PDB entry 1SNQ | X-ray diffraction, 1.70 A resolution | chain A

[Chain A]
Molecule: Staphylococcal nuclease
Source organism: Staphylococcus aureus
Notes: EC 3.1.31.1
Reference sequence: P00644 (NUC_STAAU); residues 1-149 here correspond to UniProt positions 83-231 (UniProt number = residue number + 82)
Chain sequence (149 residues; each row starts with the number of its first residue):
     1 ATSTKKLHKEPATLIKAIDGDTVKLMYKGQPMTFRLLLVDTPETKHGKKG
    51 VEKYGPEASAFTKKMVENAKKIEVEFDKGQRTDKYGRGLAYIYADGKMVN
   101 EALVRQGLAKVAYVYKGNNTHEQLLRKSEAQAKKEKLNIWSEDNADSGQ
Disordered / not traced: 1-5, 45-50, 142-149
Differences from the reference sequence: conflict Gly47 (Pro129 in P00644), Leu124 (His206 in P00644); engineered mutation Gly117 (Pro199 in P00644)
Swiss-Prot annotation at these positions:
  - active site: Arg35, Glu43, Arg87
  - binding site (Ca(2+)): Asp21, Asp40, Thr41

[Summary]
Curated annotation (UniProt) lists 3 active-site residues and 3 Ca2+-binding residues.
Chain A is Staphylococcal nuclease (Staphylococcus aureus); the structure, Protein stability in staphylococcal
nuclease, was determined by X-ray diffraction, deposited together with 1SNO and 1SNP.
